Entry 8Y5F (electron microscopy, 3.13 A resolution); this record covers chains A and C of the 4 polymer chains in the assembly.

[Chain A]
Name: Spermidine/putrescine import ATP-binding protein PotA
From: Escherichia coli
Notes: EC 7.6.2.11
Reference sequence: P69874 (POTA_ECOLI); numbering as in UniProt (aligned over 1-378)
Sequence (378 residues; row label = number of the first residue in the row):
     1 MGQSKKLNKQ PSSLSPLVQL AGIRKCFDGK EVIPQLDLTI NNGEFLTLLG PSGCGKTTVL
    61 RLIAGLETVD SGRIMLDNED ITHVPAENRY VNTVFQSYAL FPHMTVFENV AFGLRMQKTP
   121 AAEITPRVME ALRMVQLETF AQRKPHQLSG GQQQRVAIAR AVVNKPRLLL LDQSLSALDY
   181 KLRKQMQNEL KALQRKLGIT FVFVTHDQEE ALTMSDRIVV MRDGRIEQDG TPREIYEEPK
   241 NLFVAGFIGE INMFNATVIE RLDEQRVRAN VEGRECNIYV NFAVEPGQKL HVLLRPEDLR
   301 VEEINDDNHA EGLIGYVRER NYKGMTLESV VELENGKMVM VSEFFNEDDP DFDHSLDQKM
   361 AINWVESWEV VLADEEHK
Disordered / not traced: 1-14, 375-378
Sequence notes: engineered mutation Gln-173 (Glu in P69874)
Swiss-Prot annotation at these positions:
  - binding site (ATP): Gly-50 to Thr-57
What the authors report for this chain:
  - mutagenesis - F27A, T57A, S149A, D172A, E173Q: decreased catalytic activity
  - mutagenesis - R143A: unchanged catalytic activity

[Chain C]
Name: Spermidine/putrescine transport system permease protein PotC
From: Escherichia coli
Reference sequence: P0AFK6 (POTC_ECOLI); numbering as in UniProt (aligned over 1-264)
Sequence (264 residues; row label = number of the first residue in the row):
     1 MIGRLLRGGF MTAIYAYLYI PIIILIVNSF NSSRFGINWQ GFTTKWYSLL MNNDSLLQAA
    61 QHSLTMAVFS ATFATLIGSL TAVALYRYRF RGKPFVSGML FVVMMSPDIV MAISLLVLFM
   121 LLGIQLGFWS LLFSHITFCL PFVVVTVYSR LKGFDVRMLE AAKDLGASEF TILRKIILPL
   181 AMPAVAAGWV LSFTLSMDDV VVSSFVTGPS YEILPLKIYS MVKVGVSPEV NALATILLVL
   241 SLVMVIASQL IARDKTKGNT GDVK
Disordered / not traced: 1-4, 254-264

[Interface between chain A and chain C]
Contacting residue pairs (28):
  Arg-61(A) with Arg-157(C); Glu-160(C), salt bridge
  Leu-66(A) with Glu-160(C); Asp-164(C)
  Ala-86(A) with Lys-163(C)
  Glu-87(A) with Lys-163(C); Gly-166(C); Ala-167(C)
  Thr-93(A) with Asp-164(C)
  Phe-95(A) with Glu-160(C); Ala-161(C), hydrophobic; Asp-164(C)
  Ser-97(A) with Asp-155(C), hydrogen bond
  Ala-99(A) with Arg-157(C); Ala-161(C), hydrophobic
  Leu-100(A) with Met-158(C)
  Phe-101(A) with Met-158(C); Ile-176(C), hydrophobic
  Pro-102(A) with Met-158(C)
  His-103(A) with Lys-175(C), hydrogen bond (side chain-backbone); Ile-176(C); Pro-179(C); Leu-180(C)
  Met-104(A) with Lys-175(C)
  Phe-112(A) with Leu-165(C), hydrophobic; Lys-175(C)
  Met-116(A) with Gly-166(C); Ala-167(C), hydrophobic
Also at the interface, not in a pair above, chain A (20 interface residues in all): Ala-64, Val-91, Asn-92, Arg-160, Asn-164
Also at the interface, not in a pair above, chain C (15 interface residues in all): Thr-171

[In short]
The interface between chain A and chain C involves 20 residues on one side and 15 on the other; the contacts
include 2 hydrogen bonds and 1 salt bridge. Polar contacts include Arg-61(A)/Glu-160(C), Ser-97(A)/Asp-155(C)
and His-103(A)/Lys-175(C). From the paper: F27A, T57A and S149A of chain A, among others, reduce catalytic
activity; R143A of chain A leaves catalytic activity unchanged; 6 substitutions were tested in all.
Here chain A is Spermidine/putrescine import ATP-binding protein PotA and chain C is Spermidine/putrescine
transport system permease protein PotC, both from Escherichia coli. Entry 8Y5F (Cryo-EM structure of E.coli
spermidine transporter PotABC) was determined by electron microscopy, deposited together with 8Y5G, 8Y5H, 8Y5I
and 8ZX1.
